Entry 7BOG (electron microscopy, 2.75 A resolution); this record covers chains A and D of the 13 polymer chains in the assembly.

# Chain A
Molecule: 16S rRNA
From: Escherichia coli (strain K12)
Sequence (1542 nucleotides; each row starts with the number of its first residue):
     1 AAAUUGAAGA GUUUGAUCAU GGCUCAGAUU GAACGCUGGC GGCAGGCCUA ACACAUGCAA
    61 GUCGAACGGU AACAGGAAGA AGCUUGCUUC UUUGCUGACG AGUGGCGGAC GGGUGAGUAA
   121 UGUCUGGGAA ACUGCCUGAU GGAGGGGGAU AACUACUGGA AACGGUAGCU AAUACCGCAU
   181 AACGUCGCAA GACCAAAGAG GGGGACCUUC GGGCCUCUUG CCAUCGGAUG UGCCCAGAUG
   241 GGAUUAGCUA GUAGGUGGGG UAACGGCUCA CCUAGGCGAC GAUCCCUAGC UGGUCUGAGA
   301 GGAUGACCAG CCACACUGGA ACUGAGACAC GGUCCAGACU CCUACGGGAG GCAGCAGUGG
   361 GGAAUAUUGC ACAAUGGGCG CAAGCCUGAU GCAGCCAUGC CGCGUGUAUG AAGAAGGCCU
   421 UCGGGUUGUA AAGUACUUUC AGCGGGGAGG AAGGGAGUAA AGUUAAUACC UUUGCUCAUU
   481 GACGUUACCC GCAGAAGAAG CACCGGCUAA CUCCGUGCCA GCAGCCXCGG UAAUACGGAG
   541 GGUGCAAGCG UUAAUCGGAA UUACUGGGCG UAAAGCGCAC GCAGGCGGUU UGUUAAGUCA
   601 GAUGUGAAAU CCCCGGGCUC AACCUGGGAA CUGCAUCUGA UACUGGCAAG CUUGAGUCUC
   661 GUAGAGGGGG GUAGAAUUCC AGGUGUAGCG GUGAAAUGCG UAGAGAUCUG GAGGAAUACC
   721 GGUGGCGAAG GCGGCCCCCU GGACGAAGAC UGACGCUCAG GUGCGAAAGC GUGGGGAGCA
   781 AACAGGAUUA GAUACCCUGG UAGUCCACGC CGUAAACGAU GUCGACUUGG AGGUUGUGCC
   841 CUUGAGGCGU GGCUUCCGGA GCUAACGCGU UAAGUCGACC GCCUGGGGAG UACGGCCGCA
   901 AGGUUAAAAC UCAAAUGAAU UGACGGGGGC CCGCACAAGC GGUGGAGCAU GUGGUUUAAU
   961 UCGAUGXAAC GCGAAGAACC UUACCUGGUC UUGACAUCCA CGGAAGUUUU CAGAGAUGAG
  1021 AAUGUGCCUU CGGGAACCGU GAGACAGGUG CUGCAUGGCU GUCGUCAGCU CGUGUUGUGA
  1081 AAUGUUGGGU UAAGUCCCGC AACGAGCGCA ACCCUUAUCC UUUGUUGCCA GCGGUCCGGC
  1141 CGGGAACUCA AAGGAGACUG CCAGUGAUAA ACUGGAGGAA GGUGGGGAUG ACGUCAAGUC
  1201 AUCAUGGCCC UUACGACCAG GGCUACACAC GUGCUACAAU GGCGCAUACA AAGAGAAGCG
  1261 ACCUCGCGAG AGCAAGCGGA CCUCAUAAAG UGCGUCGUAG UCCGGAUUGG AGUCUGCAAC
  1321 UCGACUCCAU GAAGUCGGAA UCGCUAGUAA UCGUGGAUCA GAAUGCCACG GUGAAUACGU
  1381 UCCCGGGCCU UGUACACACC GCCCGUXACA CCAUGGGAGU GGGUUGCAAA AGAAGUAGGU
  1441 AGCUUAACCU UCGGGAGGGC GCUUACCACU UUGUGAUUCA UGACUGGGGU GAAGUCGUAA
  1501 CAAGGUAACC GUAGGGGAAC CUGCGGUUGG AUCACCUCCU UA
Unresolved in the structure: 931-1386, 1400-1402, 1500-1505, 1537-1542
Modified positions: PSU (pseudouridine-5'-monophosphate) at position 516, G7M (N7-methyl-guanosine-5'-monophosphate) at position 527, 2MG (2N-methylguanosine-5'-monophosphate) at position 966, 5MC (5-methylcytidine-5'-monophosphate) at position 967, 2MG (2N-methylguanosine-5'-monophosphate) at position 1207, 4OC (4n,o2'-methylcytidine-5'-monophosphate) at position 1402, 5MC (5-methylcytidine-5'-monophosphate) at position 1407, UR3 (3-methyluridine-5'-monophoshate) at position 1498, 2MG (2N-methylguanosine-5'-monophosphate) at position 1516, MA6 (6N-dimethyladenosine-5'-monophoshate) at position 1518, MA6 (6N-dimethyladenosine-5'-monophoshate) at position 1519
Bound ions: Mg2+ site 1 near U13 (its only coordinating residue here); Mg2+ site 2 near G21 (its only coordinating residue here); Mg2+ site 3: C48, G115; Mg2+ site 4 near A53 (its only coordinating residue here); Mg2+ site 5: A59, U387; Mg2+ site 6 near G100 (its only coordinating residue here); Mg2+ site 7: A109, G331; Mg2+ site 8 near G111 (its only coordinating residue here); Mg2+ site 9 near G113 (its only coordinating residue here); Mg2+ site 10: G145, A197; Mg2+ site 11 near A171 (its only coordinating residue here); Mg2+ site 12: A174, C175; 29 more Mg2+ sites not listed
What the authors report for this chain:
  - conformationally variable residues (order/disorder transition): U1393 to A1394

# Chain D
Name: 30S ribosomal protein S4
From: Escherichia coli (strain K12)
UniProtKB: P0A7V8 (RS4_ECOLI); residues 1-206 here = UniProt positions 1-206
Chain sequence (206 residues; row label = number of the first residue in the row):
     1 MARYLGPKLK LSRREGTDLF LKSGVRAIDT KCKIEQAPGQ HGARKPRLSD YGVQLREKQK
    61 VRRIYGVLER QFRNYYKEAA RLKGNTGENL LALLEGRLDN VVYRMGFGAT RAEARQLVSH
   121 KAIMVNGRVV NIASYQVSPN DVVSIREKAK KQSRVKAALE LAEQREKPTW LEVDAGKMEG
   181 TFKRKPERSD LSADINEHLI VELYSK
Unresolved in the structure: 1

# Chain A / chain D interface
Residue-residue contacts (122):
  A2(A) - Lys83(D)  hydrogen bond to the sugar
  U5(A) - Ala80(D)  sugar contact
  U5(A) - Gly84(D)  base contact
  A8(A) - Gln54(D)  base contact
  A8(A) - Glu202(D)  hydrogen bond to the base
  A8(A) - Leu203(D)  base contact
  A8(A) - Ser205(D)  base contact
  A8(A) - Lys206(D)  base contact
  C400(A) - Arg70(D)  salt bridge to the phosphate
  C401(A) - Arg70(D)  salt bridge to the phosphate
  C401(A) - Asn74(D)  hydrogen bond to the phosphate
  G402(A) - Gln71(D)  hydrogen bond to the phosphate
  G402(A) - Ile132(D)  sugar contact
  G402(A) - Ser134(D)  hydrogen bond to the phosphate
  C403(A) - Ala2(D)  base contact
  C403(A) - Gln71(D)  hydrogen bond to the phosphate
  C403(A) - Ile132(D)  phosphate contact
  C403(A) - Ser134(D)  hydrogen bond to the phosphate
  G404(A) - Ala2(D)  hydrogen bond to the base
  G404(A) - Arg3(D)  phosphate contact
  G404(A) - Arg115(D)  salt bridge to the phosphate
  G404(A) - Ser119(D)  sugar contact
  U405(A) - Ala2(D)  hydrogen bond to the base
  U405(A) - Arg3(D)  salt bridge to the phosphate
  U405(A) - Leu5(D)  base contact
  G406(A) - Arg3(D)  phosphate contact
  G406(A) - Leu5(D)  phosphate contact
  G406(A) - Gln116(D)  hydrogen bond to the base
  U407(A) - Arg3(D)  salt bridge to the phosphate
  U407(A) - Lys8(D)  salt bridge to the phosphate
  U407(A) - Thr110(D)  phosphate contact
  U407(A) - Ala112(D)  phosphate contact
  U407(A) - Glu113(D)  sugar contact
  U407(A) - Gln116(D)  sugar contact
  A408(A) - Ser23(D)  hydrogen bond to the phosphate
  A408(A) - Thr110(D)  hydrogen bond to the phosphate
  A408(A) - Ala112(D)  phosphate contact
  A408(A) - Glu113(D)  sugar contact
  U409(A) - Lys22(D)  salt bridge to the phosphate
  U409(A) - Ser23(D)  hydrogen bond to the phosphate
  G410(A) - Lys22(D)  base contact
  G410(A) - Arg26(D)  salt bridge to the phosphate
  G410(A) - Lys31(D)  salt bridge to the phosphate
  A411(A) - Arg26(D)  salt bridge to the phosphate
  G413(A) - Lys31(D)  hydrogen bond to the base
  G413(A) - Cys32(D)  base contact
  U426(A) - Lys33(D)  salt bridge to the phosphate
  U426(A) - Gln36(D)  hydrogen bond to the phosphate
  U426(A) - Gly39(D)  phosphate contact
  U426(A) - Gln40(D)  sugar contact
  U427(A) - Arg13(D)  salt bridge to the phosphate
  U427(A) - Pro38(D)  phosphate contact
  U427(A) - Gly39(D)  hydrogen bond to the phosphate
  G428(A) - Pro7(D)  phosphate contact
  G428(A) - Lys10(D)  salt bridge to the phosphate
  G428(A) - Arg13(D)  phosphate contact
  U429(A) - Leu9(D)  phosphate contact
  U429(A) - Arg13(D)  salt bridge to the phosphate
  U429(A) - Lys22(D)  hydrogen bond to the phosphate
  U429(A) - Lys31(D)  hydrogen bond to the sugar
  U429(A) - Cys32(D)  phosphate contact
  A430(A) - Pro7(D)  phosphate contact
  A430(A) - Lys8(D)  hydrogen bond to the phosphate
  A430(A) - Leu9(D)  hydrogen bond to the phosphate
  A430(A) - Lys22(D)  salt bridge to the phosphate
  C436(A) - Arg154(D)  sugar contact
  U437(A) - Gln116(D)  hydrogen bond to the base
  U437(A) - His120(D)  hydrogen bond to the sugar
  U437(A) - Gln152(D)  sugar contact
  U437(A) - Arg154(D)  hydrogen bond to the sugar
  U438(A) - His120(D)  hydrogen bond to the sugar
  U438(A) - Lys148(D)  salt bridge to the phosphate
  U439(A) - Ser119(D)  hydrogen bond to the sugar
  U439(A) - His120(D)  sugar contact
  U439(A) - Lys121(D)  hydrogen bond to the phosphate
  U439(A) - Asn131(D)  hydrogen bond to the sugar
  C440(A) - Lys121(D)  salt bridge to the phosphate
  C489(A) - Lys121(D)  phosphate contact
  C490(A) - Arg146(D)  salt bridge to the phosphate
  A495(A) - Gln116(D)  base contact
  A495(A) - His120(D)  base contact
  A499(A) - Ala2(D)  base contact
  U508(A) - Tyr51(D)  sugar contact
  A509(A) - Ser49(D)  phosphate contact
  A509(A) - Tyr51(D)  sugar contact
  A509(A) - Leu55(D)  sugar contact
  A510(A) - Leu48(D)  phosphate contact
  C511(A) - His41(D)  hydrogen bond to the sugar
  C511(A) - Arg44(D)  hydrogen bond to the phosphate
  U512(A) - Gln40(D)  hydrogen bond to the sugar
  U512(A) - His41(D)  hydrogen bond to the sugar
  U512(A) - Arg44(D)  salt bridge to the phosphate
  G540(A) - Gln40(D)  base contact
  G541(A) - Gly39(D)  sugar contact
  G541(A) - Gln40(D)  hydrogen bond to the sugar
  G542(A) - Lys10(D)  salt bridge to the phosphate
  G542(A) - Arg14(D)  hydrogen bond to the phosphate
  G542(A) - Pro38(D)  sugar contact
  G542(A) - Gly39(D)  sugar contact
  U543(A) - Arg14(D)  salt bridge to the phosphate
  U543(A) - Arg56(D)  phosphate contact
  G544(A) - Arg56(D)  salt bridge to the phosphate
  G544(A) - Gln59(D)  hydrogen bond to the phosphate
  G544(A) - Arg63(D)  salt bridge to the phosphate
  C545(A) - Lys58(D)  salt bridge to the phosphate
  C545(A) - Gln59(D)  hydrogen bond to the phosphate
  C545(A) - Arg62(D)  salt bridge to the phosphate
  C545(A) - Glu69(D)  sugar contact
  A546(A) - Leu68(D)  phosphate contact
  A546(A) - Glu69(D)  hydrogen bond to the phosphate
  A546(A) - Arg70(D)  hydrogen bond to the phosphate
  A547(A) - Ala2(D)  phosphate contact
  A547(A) - Leu68(D)  phosphate contact
  C613(A) - Arg81(D)  salt bridge to the phosphate
  C613(A) - Lys83(D)  phosphate contact
  C614(A) - Arg81(D)  salt bridge to the phosphate
  U619(A) - Val129(D)  base contact
  U619(A) - Val130(D)  base contact
  U619(A) - Asn131(D)  hydrogen bond to the base
  U619(A) - Ile132(D)  base contact
  C620(A) - Ile132(D)  base contact
  C620(A) - Tyr135(D)  sugar contact
Other interface residues (no listed pair), chain A (55 interface residues in all): A3, U4, A26, U29, C418, C419, G425, G491
Other interface residues (no listed pair), chain D (71 interface residues in all): Tyr4, Leu21, Gly24, Val25, Thr30, Pro46, Gly52, Arg73, Ala133

# Overview
55 residues of chain A face 71 of chain D across their interface, with 38 hydrogen bonds and 27 salt bridges.
Among the polar pairs are A8(A)-Glu202(D), G404(A)-Ala2(D) and U405(A)-Ala2(D). C48(A) and G115(A) form the
Mg2+ site 3. The Mg2+ site 5 is built by A59(A) and U387(A). From the paper: conformational variability at
U1393(A).
Here chain A is 16S rRNA and chain D is 30S ribosomal protein S4, both from Escherichia coli (strain K12).
Entry 7BOG (Bacterial 30S ribosomal subunit assembly complex state E (body domain)) was determined by electron
microscopy, deposited together with 7AF3, 7AF5, 7AF8, 7AFA, 7AFD, 7AFH and 17 further entries.
